PDB entry 7MLN | X-ray diffraction, 1.52 A resolution | chain A

[Chain A]
Name: Ricin
Organism: Ricinus communis
Notes: EC 3.2.2.22
UniProtKB: P02879 (RICI_RICCO); residues 1-267 here correspond to UniProt positions 36-302 (UniProt number = residue number + 35)
Amino-acid sequence (268 residues; row label = number of the first residue in the row; numbering starts at 0):
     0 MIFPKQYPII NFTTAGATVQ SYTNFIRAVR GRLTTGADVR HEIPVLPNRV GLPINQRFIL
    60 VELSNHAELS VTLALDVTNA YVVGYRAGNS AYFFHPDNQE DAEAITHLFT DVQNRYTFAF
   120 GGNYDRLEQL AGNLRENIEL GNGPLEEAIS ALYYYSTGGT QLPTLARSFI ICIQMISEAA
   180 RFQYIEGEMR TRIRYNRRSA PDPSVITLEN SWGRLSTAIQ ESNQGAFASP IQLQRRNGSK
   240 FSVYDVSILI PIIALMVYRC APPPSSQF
Unresolved in the structure: 0, 259-267
Construct notes: initiating methionine (0)
Small-molecule neighbours: ZJA (5-(2-methylphenyl)thiophene-2-carboxylic acid): Y183, S203, L207, L232, Q233, R234, R235, F240, I247, L248, I251
What the authors report for this chain:
  - binding site for ZJA: Y183, S203, L207, L232, Q233, R234, R235, F240, I247, L248, I251
  - catalytic residues: Y80, Y123, E177, R180, W211 (citing earlier work)

[Overview]
Ligands of chain A: compound ZJA. From the paper: catalytic residues Y80, Y123 and E177 among others; a
binding site for ZJA at Y183, S203 and L207 among others.
Chain A is Ricin (Ricinus communis); the structure, Crystal structure of ricin A chain in complex with
5-(o-tolyl)thiophene-2-carboxylic acid, was determined by X-ray diffraction, deposited together with 7MLO,
7MLP and 7MLT.
